PDB entry 1ZLF | X-ray diffraction, 2.30 A resolution | chains A and B

Chain A:
Name: Protease retropepsin
From: Human immunodeficiency virus 1
Notes: EC 3.4.23.16
UniProt: P03367 (POL_HV1BR); residues 1-99 here correspond to UniProt positions 69-167 (UniProt number = residue number + 68)
Sequence (99 residues; row label = number of the first residue in the row):
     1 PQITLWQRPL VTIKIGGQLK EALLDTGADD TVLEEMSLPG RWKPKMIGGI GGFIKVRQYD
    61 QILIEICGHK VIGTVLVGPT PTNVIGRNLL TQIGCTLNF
Construct notes: engineered mutation Val71 (Ala139 in P03367), Thr82 (Val150 in P03367), Val84 (Ile152 in P03367)
Small-molecule neighbours: 0ZR (N-{(2R,3S)-3-[(tert-butoxycarbonyl)amino]-2-hydroxy-4-phenylbutyl}-L-phenylalanyl-L-glutaminyl-L-phenylalaninamide): Arg8, Leu23, Asp25, Gly27, Ala28, Asp29, Asp30, Val32, Ile47, Gly48, Gly49, Ile50, Phe53, Thr80, Pro81, Thr82, Val84

Chain B:
Name: Protease retropepsin
From: Human immunodeficiency virus 1
Notes: EC 3.4.23.16
UniProt: P03367 (POL_HV1BR); residues 101-199 here correspond to UniProt positions 69-167 (UniProt number = residue number - 32)
Sequence (99 residues; numbered 101 to 199; the number before each row is that of its first residue):
   101 PQITLWQRPL VTIKIGGQLK EALLDTGADD TVLEEMSLPG RWKPKMIGGI GGFIKVRQYD
   161 QILIEICGHK VIGTVLVGPT PTNVIGRNLL TQIGCTLNF
Construct notes: engineered mutation Val171 (Ala139 in P03367), Thr182 (Val150 in P03367), Val184 (Ile152 in P03367)
Small-molecule neighbours: 0ZR (N-{(2R,3S)-3-[(tert-butoxycarbonyl)amino]-2-hydroxy-4-phenylbutyl}-L-phenylalanyl-L-glutaminyl-L-phenylalaninamide): Arg108, Leu123, Asp125, Gly127, Ala128, Asp129, Asp130, Val132, Ile147, Gly148, Gly149, Ile150, Phe153, Thr180, Pro181, Thr182, Val184

Interface between chain A and chain B:
Residue-residue contacts (95):
  Pro1(A) with Leu197(B); Asn198(B); Phe199(B), hydrogen bond (backbone-backbone)
  Gln2(A) with Thr196(B), hydrogen bond; Leu197(B); Asn198(B), hydrogen bond
  Ile3(A) with Thr196(B); Leu197(B), hydrogen bond (backbone-backbone); Phe199(B), hydrophobic
  Leu5(A) with Thr126(B); Arg187(B), hydrogen bond (backbone-side chain); Leu190(B), hydrophobic; Thr191(B); Cys195(B)
  Trp6(A) with Arg187(B), hydrogen bond (backbone-side chain); Thr191(B)
  Gln7(A) with Arg187(B)
  Arg8(A) with Asp129(B), salt bridge; Arg187(B)
  Pro9(A) with Thr126(B); Arg187(B)
  Leu23(A) with Gly127(B)
  Leu24(A) with Thr126(B), hydrogen bond (backbone-side chain)
  Asp25(A) with Asp125(B); Thr126(B); Gly127(B), hydrogen bond (side chain-backbone)
  Thr26(A) with Leu105(B); Pro109(B); Leu124(B), hydrogen bond (side chain-backbone); Asp125(B); Thr126(B), hydrogen bond (side chain-backbone); Leu197(B)
  Gly27(A) with Leu123(B); Asp125(B), hydrogen bond (backbone-side chain)
  Asp29(A) with Arg108(B), salt bridge
  Gly49(A) with Ile150(B)
  Ile50(A) with Gly148(B); Gly149(B); Ile150(B); Gly151(B), hydrogen bond (backbone-backbone); Gly152(B); Ile154(B); Thr180(B)
  Gly51(A) with Ile150(B); Gly151(B); Gly152(B), hydrogen bond (backbone-backbone); Phe153(B); Ile154(B)
  Gly52(A) with Ile150(B); Gly151(B)
  Ile54(A) with Ile150(B), hydrophobic
  Cys67(A) with Phe199(B), hydrophobic
  His69(A) with Phe199(B)
  Thr80(A) with Ile150(B)
  Arg87(A) with Leu105(B), hydrogen bond (side chain-backbone); Trp106(B), hydrogen bond (side chain-backbone); Gln107(B); Arg108(B); Pro109(B)
  Leu90(A) with Leu105(B), hydrophobic
  Thr91(A) with Leu105(B); Trp106(B)
  Ile93(A) with Phe199(B)
  Gly94(A) with Asn198(B); Phe199(B)
  Cys95(A) with Leu105(B); Leu197(B), hydrophobic; Asn198(B); Phe199(B), hydrophobic
  Thr96(A) with Gln102(B); Ile103(B); Thr104(B); Thr196(B); Leu197(B); Asn198(B), hydrogen bond (backbone-backbone)
  Leu97(A) with Pro101(B); Gln102(B); Ile103(B), hydrogen bond (backbone-backbone); Thr126(B); Cys195(B), hydrophobic; Thr196(B); Leu197(B), hydrophobic
  Asn98(A) with Pro101(B); Gln102(B); Gly194(B); Cys195(B); Thr196(B), hydrogen bond (backbone-backbone); Asn198(B), hydrogen bond
  Phe99(A) with Pro101(B), hydrogen bond (backbone-backbone); Ile103(B), hydrophobic; Cys167(B), hydrophobic; His169(B); Ile193(B); Gly194(B); Cys195(B), hydrophobic
Other interface residues (no listed pair), chain A (36 interface residues in all): Thr4, Gly48, Phe53, Pro81
Other interface residues (no listed pair), chain B (37 interface residues in all): Ile147, Pro181

In short:
Chain A and chain B form an interface of 36 and 37 residues respectively; the contacts include 20 hydrogen
bonds and 2 salt bridges. Polar contacts include Arg8(A)-Asp129(B), Asp29(A)-Arg108(B) and Gln2(A)-Thr196(B).
Compound 0ZR is bound between chain A and chain B.
Both chains are Protease retropepsin (Human immunodeficiency virus 1). Entry 1ZLF (Crystal structure of a
complex of mutant HIV-1 protease (A71V, V82T, I84V) with a hydroxyethylamine peptidomimetic ...) was
determined by X-ray diffraction together with 1ZJ7 from the same study.
